3N8S - chain A; structure by X-ray diffraction, 2.00 A resolution.

Chain A:
Molecule: Beta-lactamase
From: Mycobacterium tuberculosis
Notes: EC 3.5.2.6
UniProt: P0C5C1 (BLAC_MYCTU); residue numbers follow UniProt; this construct covers 43-307
Amino-acid sequence (265 residues; row label = number of the first residue in the row):
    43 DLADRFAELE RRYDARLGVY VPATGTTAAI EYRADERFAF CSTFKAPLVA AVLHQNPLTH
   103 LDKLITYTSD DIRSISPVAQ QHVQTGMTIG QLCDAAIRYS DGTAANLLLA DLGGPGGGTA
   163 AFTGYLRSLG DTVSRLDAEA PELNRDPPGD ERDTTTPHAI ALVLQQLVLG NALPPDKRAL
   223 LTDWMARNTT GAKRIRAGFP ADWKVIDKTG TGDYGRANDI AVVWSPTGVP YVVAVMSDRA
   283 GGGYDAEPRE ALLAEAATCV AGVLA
Differences from the reference sequence: engineered mutation Ala182 (Glu in P0C5C1)
Covalently attached groups: Cefamandole, bound form (XD2) linked to Ser84
Small-molecule neighbours: Cefamandole, bound form (XD2; (2R)-2-[(1R)-1-{[(2R)-2-hydroxy-2-phenylacetyl]amino}-2-oxoethyl]-5-{[(1-methyl-1H-tetrazol-5-yl)sulfanyl]methyl}-3,6-dihydro-2H-1,3-thiazine-4-carboxylic acid): Cys83, Lys87, Ile117, Ser142, Asn186, Thr232, Arg236, Lys250, Thr251, Gly252, Thr253, Gly254

Overview:
Cefamandole, bound form is covalently linked to Ser84.
Chain A is Beta-lactamase (Mycobacterium tuberculosis); the structure, Crystal Structure of BlaC-E166A
covalently bound with Cefamandole, was determined by X-ray diffraction, deposited together with 3NY4.
